Entry 6VOK (electron microscopy, 3.85 A resolution); this record covers chains C and F of the 9 polymer chains in the assembly.

# Chain C
Protein: ATP synthase subunit alpha, chloroplastic
Organism: Spinacia oleracea
Notes: EC 7.1.2.2
UniProtKB: P06450 (ATPA_SPIOL); residue numbers follow UniProt; this construct covers 1-507
Sequence (507 residues; numbered 1 to 507; the number before each row is that of its first residue):
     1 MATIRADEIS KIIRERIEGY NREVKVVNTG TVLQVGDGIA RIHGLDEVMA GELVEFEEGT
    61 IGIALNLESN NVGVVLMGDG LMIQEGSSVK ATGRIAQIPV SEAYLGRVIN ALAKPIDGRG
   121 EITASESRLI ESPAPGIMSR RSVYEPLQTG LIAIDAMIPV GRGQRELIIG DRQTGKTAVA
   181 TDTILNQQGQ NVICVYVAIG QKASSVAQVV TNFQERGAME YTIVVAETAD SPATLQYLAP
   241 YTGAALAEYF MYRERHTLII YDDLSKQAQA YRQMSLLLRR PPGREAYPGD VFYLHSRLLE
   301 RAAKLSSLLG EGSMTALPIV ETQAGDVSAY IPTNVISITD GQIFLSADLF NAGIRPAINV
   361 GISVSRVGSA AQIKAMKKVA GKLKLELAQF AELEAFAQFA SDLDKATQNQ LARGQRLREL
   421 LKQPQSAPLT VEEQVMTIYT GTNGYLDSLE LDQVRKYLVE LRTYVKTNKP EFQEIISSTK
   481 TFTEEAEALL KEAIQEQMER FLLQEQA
Not modelled in the structure: 1-2, 504-507
Curated features (UniProtKB/Swiss-Prot):
  - binding site (ATP): G170 to T177
  - site: S363 (Required for activity)
Small-molecule neighbours:
  - ATP (adenosine-5'-triphosphate), molecule 1: D171, R172, Q173, T174, G175, K176, T177, A178, F350, R355, P356, Q423, P424, Q425
  - ATP, molecule 2: S337, V364, R366
  - tentoxin (TTX): G51, I63, A64, L65, I130, E131, Y237, Y271, M274, L278, Y293, R297

# Chain F
Protein: ATP synthase subunit beta, chloroplastic
Organism: Spinacia oleracea
Notes: EC 7.1.2.2
UniProtKB: P00825 (ATPB_SPIOL); residues 1-498 here = UniProt positions 1-498
Sequence (498 residues; row label = number of the first residue in the row):
     1 MRINPTTSDP GVSTLEKKNL GRIAQIIGPV LDVAFPPGKM PNIYNALIVK GRDTAGQPMN
    61 VTCEVQQLLG NNRVRAVAMS ATDGLTRGME VIDTGAPLSV PVGGATLGRI FNVLGEPVDN
   121 LGPVDTRTTS PIHRSAPAFT QLDTKLSIFE TGIKVVDLLA PYRRGGKIGL FGGAGVGKTV
   181 LIMELINNIA KAHGGVSVFG GVGERTREGN DLYMEMKESG VINEQNIAES KVALVYGQMN
   241 EPPGARMRVG LTALTMAEYF RDVNEQDVLL FIDNIFRFVQ AGSEVSALLG RMPSAVGYQP
   301 TLSTEMGSLQ ERITSTKEGS ITSIQAVYVP ADDLTDPAPA TTFAHLDATT VLSRGLAAKG
   361 IYPAVDPLDS TSTMLQPRIV GEEHYEIAQR VKETLQRYKE LQDIIAILGL DELSEEDRLT
   421 VARARKIERF LSQPFFVAEV FTGSPGKYVG LAETIRGFQL ILSGELDSLP EQAFYLVGNI
   481 DEATAKAMNL EMESKLKK
Not modelled in the structure: 1-17, 497-498
Curated features (UniProtKB/Swiss-Prot):
  - binding site (ATP): G172 to T179
Small-molecule neighbours:
  - ADP (adenosine-5'-diphosphate): G173, A174, G175, V176, G177, K178, T179, V180, Y362, Q433, F435, A438, F441, T442, S444
  - ATP (adenosine-5'-triphosphate): T373, Q376, R378

# How chain C and chain F interact
Contacting residue pairs - 61 pairs, chain C then chain F:
  L33(C) with L68(F); G70(F)
  Q34(C) with L68(F); L69(F)
  V35(C) with Q67(F); L68(F), hydrogen bond (backbone-backbone)
  D37(C) with R291(F), salt bridge
  L81(C) with N42(F); I43(F), hydrophobic
  M82(C) with N42(F), hydrogen bond
  I83(C) with N42(F)
  Q84(C) with G38(F), hydrogen bond (side chain-backbone); K39(F); M40(F)
  E85(C) with M40(F); L68(F)
  I116(C) with T140(F)
  D117(C) with T140(F)
  R172(C) with F343(F)
  Q201(C) with E311(F)
  K202(C) with K167(F); Q310(F); E311(F); A344(F); H345(F)
  A203(C) with L142(F)
  S204(C) with L142(F); R163(F), hydrogen bond
  V206(C) with F139(F), hydrophobic
  A207(C) with F139(F), hydrophobic
  Q208(C) with T144(F), hydrogen bond
  V210(C) with F139(F), hydrophobic
  T211(C) with T144(F), hydrogen bond
  T228(C) with E311(F), hydrogen bond
  A229(C) with T304(F); E311(F), hydrogen bond (backbone-side chain); H345(F)
  D230(C) with A136(F); S308(F); E311(F), hydrogen bond (backbone-side chain)
  S231(C) with T304(F)
  K266(C) with S303(F), hydrogen bond
  R272(C) with S294(F); A295(F)
  Q273(C) with P300(F); T301(F); T304(F), hydrogen bond
  L276(C) with M292(F), hydrophobic; P293(F); S294(F)
  L277(C) with T301(F)
  R279(C) with G290(F); M292(F)
  E285(C) with A295(F)
  A286(C) with S294(F); A295(F), hydrophobic
  Q323(C) with L334(F), hydrogen bond (side chain-backbone); T335(F)
  A324(C) with T335(F)
  P424(C) with R378(F)
  Q425(C) with R378(F), hydrogen bond (backbone-side chain)
Other interface residues (no listed pair), chain C (45 interface residues in all): G36, G80, V108, Q173, A233, Q236, R280, P282
Other interface residues (no listed pair), chain F (42 interface residues in all): P37, Y44, D143, G307, A340, L346, T373

# Overview
Chain C and chain F form an interface of 45 and 42 residues respectively; the contacts include 13 hydrogen
bonds and 1 salt bridge. Polar pairs include D37(C)-R291(F), M82(C)-N42(F) and Q84(C)-G38(F). One ATP molecule
is bound between chain C and chain F.
Chain C is ATP synthase subunit alpha, chloroplastic and chain F is ATP synthase subunit beta, chloroplastic,
both from Spinacia oleracea; the structure, Chloroplast ATP synthase (R3, CF1), was determined by electron
microscopy, deposited together with 6VM1, 6VM4, 6VMB, 6VMD, 6VMG, 6VOF and 8 further entries.
